PDB entry 2Z5H | X-ray diffraction, 2.89 A resolution | chains B and I of the 4 polymer chains in the assembly

[Chain B]
Protein: General control protein GCN4 and Tropomyosin alpha-1 chain
Organism: Saccharomyces cerevisiae
Notes: fragment: C terminal domain of GCN4 and Tropomyosin alpha-1 chain
Reference sequence: chimeric construct of P03069, P58772: residues 234-253 from P03069 (GCN4_YEAST) positions 259-278 (UniProt number = residue number + 25); residues 254-284 from P58772 (TPM1_RABIT) positions 254-284 (same numbers)
Chain sequence (52 residues; numbered 233 to 284; the number before each row is that of its first residue):
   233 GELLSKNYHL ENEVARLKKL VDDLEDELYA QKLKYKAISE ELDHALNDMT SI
Disordered / not traced: 284
Differences from the reference sequence: expression tag (233)
From the paper describing this entry:
  - mutagenesis - Y267N, I270L: decreased binding to Troponin T, fast skeletal muscle isoforms

[Chain I]
Protein: Tropomyosin alpha-1 chain and General control protein GCN4
Organism: Oryctolagus cuniculus
Notes: fragment: N terminal domain of Tropomyosin alpha-1 chain and C terminal domain of GCN4
Reference sequence: chimeric construct of P58772, P03069: residues 1-24 from P58772 (TPM1_RABIT) positions 1-24 (same numbers); residues 25-36 from P03069 positions 267-278 (UniProt number = residue number + 242)
Chain sequence (40 residues; row label = number of the first residue in the row; numbers below 1 keep their minus sign (Gly-3 is residue -3)):
    -3 GAASMDAIKK KMQMLKLDKE NALDRAEQLE NEVARLKKLV
Disordered / not traced: 36
Differences from the reference sequence: expression tag (-3 to 0)
From the paper describing this entry:
  - mutagenesis - K15L/A18L/A22L: abolished binding to actin

[How chain B and chain I interact]
Residue-residue contacts (10):
  Tyr267(B) with Met1(I)
  Ser271(B) with Ala-2(I); Ala-1(I)
  Leu274(B) with Ile4(I), hydrophobic
  Asp275(B) with Ala-1(I)
  Leu278(B) with Ile4(I), hydrophobic; Lys7(I)
  Asn279(B) with Lys7(I)
  Met281(B) with Lys7(I); Leu11(I), hydrophobic
The authors on this interface:
  - residue pairs: Ile4(I)-Leu278(B), Lys7(I)-Leu278(B)
  - interface residues, chain I: Ile4(I), Lys7(I)

[In short]
The interface between chain B and chain I involves 7 residues on one side and 6 on the other. The authors
report contacts between Ile4(I) and Leu278(B) and Lys7(I) and Leu278(B). The paper reports that Y267N and
I270L of chain B reduce binding to Troponin T, fast skeletal muscle isoforms; interface residues Ile4(I) and
Lys7(I).
Here chain B is General control protein GCN4 and Tropomyosin alpha-1 chain (Saccharomyces cerevisiae) and
chain I is Tropomyosin alpha-1 chain and General control protein GCN4 (Oryctolagus cuniculus). Entry 2Z5H
(Crystal structure of the head-to-tail junction of tropomyosin complexed with a fragment of TnT) was
determined by X-ray diffraction.
